5DC7 - chains A and C; structure by X-ray diffraction, 2.30 A resolution.

Chain A:
Name: Histone deacetylase 8
Organism: Homo sapiens
Notes: EC 3.5.1.98
Reference sequence: Q9BY41 (HDAC8_HUMAN); residue numbers follow UniProt; this construct covers 1-377
Chain sequence (389 residues; numbered 1 to 389; the number before each row is that of its first residue):
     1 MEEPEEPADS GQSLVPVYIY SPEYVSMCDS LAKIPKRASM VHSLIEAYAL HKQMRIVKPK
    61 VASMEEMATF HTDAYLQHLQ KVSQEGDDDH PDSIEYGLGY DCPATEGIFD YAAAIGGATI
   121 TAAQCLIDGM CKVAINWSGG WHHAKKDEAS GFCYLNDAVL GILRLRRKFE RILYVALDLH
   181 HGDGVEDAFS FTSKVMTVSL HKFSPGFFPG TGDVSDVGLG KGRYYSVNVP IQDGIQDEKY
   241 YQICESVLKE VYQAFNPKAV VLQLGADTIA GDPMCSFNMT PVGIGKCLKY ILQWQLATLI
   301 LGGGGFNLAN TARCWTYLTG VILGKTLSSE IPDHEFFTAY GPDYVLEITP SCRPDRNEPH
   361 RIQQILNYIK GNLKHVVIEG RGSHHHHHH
Unresolved in the structure: 1-12, 377-389
Construct notes: engineered mutation Ala176 (Asp in Q9BY41), Phe306 (Tyr in Q9BY41); expression tag (378-389)
UniProt features mapped onto this chain:
  - active site: His143 (Proton acceptor)
  - binding site (substrate): Asp101, Gly151
  - binding site (a divalent metal cation): Asp178, His180, Asp267
  - modified residue: Ser39 (Phosphoserine)
  - natural variant: His180 (H180R: In CDLS5), Thr311 (T311M: In CDLS5), Gly320 (G320R: In CDLS5), His334 (H334R: In CDLS5)
  - mutagenesis: Ser39 (S39A: Enhances the deacetylase activity; S39E: Decreases the deacetylase activity), Asp101 (D101A: Complete loss of catalytical activity. Complete loss of catalytical activity; when associated with F-306; D101E: Partial loss of catalytical activity ...), His142 to His143 (Strongly reduces histone deacetylase activity), His143 (H143A: Loss of catalytic activity)
Bound ions: Zn2+: Asp178, His180, Asp267 (shared with Lys5(C) of chain C); K+: Phe189, Thr192, Val195, Tyr225

Chain C:
Name: Fluor-de-Lys tetrapeptide assay substrate
Chain sequence (6 residues; row label = number of the first residue in the row):
     1 XRHKKX
Modified residues: ACE (acetyl group) at position 1, MCM (7-amino-4-methyl-chromen-2-one) at position 6; Lys4, Lys5 (N(6)-acetyllysine; ALY)
Bound ions: Zn2+: Lys5 (shared with Asp178(A), His180(A), Asp267(A) of chain A)

Chain A / chain C interface:
Residue-residue contacts - 27 pairs, chain A then chain C:
  Lys33(A) - MCM_6(C)
  Ile94(A) - Arg2(C)  hydrogen bond (backbone-side chain)
  Glu95(A) - Arg2(C)
  Gly97(A) - Arg2(C)
  Tyr100(A) - Lys4(C)
  Tyr100(A) - MCM_6(C)
  Asp101(A) - His3(C)
  Asp101(A) - Lys4(C)
  Asp101(A) - Lys5(C)  hydrogen bond (side chain-backbone)
  Asp101(A) - MCM_6(C)  hydrogen bond (side chain-backbone)
  Trp141(A) - Lys5(C)
  His143(A) - Lys5(C)
  Glu148(A) - Arg2(C)  salt bridge
  Gly151(A) - Lys5(C)
  Phe152(A) - Lys5(C)
  Phe152(A) - MCM_6(C)
  Asp178(A) - Lys5(C)
  His180(A) - Lys5(C)
  Phe208(A) - His3(C)
  Phe208(A) - Lys4(C)
  Phe208(A) - Lys5(C)
  Pro209(A) - His3(C)  hydrogen bond (backbone-side chain)
  Gly210(A) - His3(C)
  Asp267(A) - Lys5(C)
  Met274(A) - Lys5(C)
  Gly304(A) - Lys5(C)
  Phe306(A) - Lys5(C)
Also at the interface, not in a pair above, chain A (24 interface residues in all): Cys153, Gly206, Phe207, Gly303
Also at the interface, not in a pair above, chain C (6 interface residues in all): ACE_1

Overview:
Chain A and chain C form an interface of 24 and 6 residues respectively, with 4 hydrogen bonds and 1 salt
bridge. Polar contacts include Glu148(A)-Arg2(C), Ile94(A)-Arg2(C) and Asp101(A)-Lys5(C).
Chain A is Histone deacetylase 8 (Homo sapiens) and chain C is Fluor-de-Lys tetrapeptide assay substrate; the
structure, Crystal structure of D176A-Y306F HDAC8 in complex with a tetrapeptide substrate, was determined by
X-ray diffraction together with 5DC5, 5DC6 and 5DC8 from the same study.
